Entry 8FF4 (electron microscopy, 3.60 A resolution); this record covers chains A and M of the 23 polymer chains in the assembly.

# Chain A
Molecule: Type I-B CRISPR-associated protein Cas5
From: Nostoc sp. 'Peltigera membranacea cyanobiont' 210A
UniProtKB: A0A235IG00 (A0A235IG00_9NOSO); residues 1-212 here = UniProt positions 1-212
Chain sequence (212 residues; each row starts with the number of its first residue):
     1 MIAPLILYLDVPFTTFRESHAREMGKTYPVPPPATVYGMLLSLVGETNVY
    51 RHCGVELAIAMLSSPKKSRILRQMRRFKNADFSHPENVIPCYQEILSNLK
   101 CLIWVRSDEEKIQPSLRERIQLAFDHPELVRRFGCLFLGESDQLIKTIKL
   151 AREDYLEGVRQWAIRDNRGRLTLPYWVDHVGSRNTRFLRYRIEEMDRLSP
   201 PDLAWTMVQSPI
What the authors report for this chain:
  - mutagenesis - R76A, K78A: decreased catalytic activity
  - mutagenesis - R76A, K78A: decreased binding to Target DNA strand

# Chain M
Molecule: 71-nt RNA strand
Sequence (71 nucleotides; each row starts with the number of its first residue):
     1 UUGCUCAAGAGAAGUCAUUUAAUAAGGCCACUGUUAAACGUAGGUGAGUC
    51 GUGGCUUUAUGCCGUUAGGCG
Not modelled in the structure: 64-71

# Interface between chain A and chain M
Pairs across the interface - 47 pairs, chain A then chain M:
  Arg-17(A) with G3(M), hydrogen bond to the sugar
  Ser-19(A) with G3(M), base contact
  Ala-34(A) with G3(M), phosphate contact
  Thr-35(A) with U2(M), base contact; G3(M), hydrogen bond to the phosphate
  Gly-38(A) with U1(M), sugar contact; U2(M), sugar contact
  Met-39(A) with U2(M), base contact
  Leu-41(A) with U1(M), base contact
  Ser-42(A) with U1(M), hydrogen bond to the base; U2(M), hydrogen bond to the base
  Gly-45(A) with U1(M), base contact
  Glu-46(A) with U1(M), base contact
  Leu-71(A) with G9(M), phosphate contact
  Arg-72(A) with A7(M), hydrogen bond to the base; G9(M), phosphate contact
  Gln-73(A) with A7(M), hydrogen bond to the sugar; A8(M), base contact; G9(M), hydrogen bond to the phosphate
  Met-74(A) with A7(M), base contact
  Arg-75(A) with C6(M), base contact; A7(M), hydrogen bond to the base; A8(M), salt bridge to the phosphate
  Pro-90(A) with G9(M), base contact
  Arg-132(A) with U1(M), base contact
  Phe-133(A) with U1(M), stacking on the base
  Gly-134(A) with U1(M), base contact
  Phe-137(A) with U2(M), stacking on the base; C4(M), sugar contact
  Leu-138(A) with U2(M), base contact
  Gly-139(A) with U2(M), hydrogen bond to the sugar; C4(M), sugar contact
  Glu-140(A) with U5(M), phosphate contact; A7(M), base contact
  Ser-141(A) with C4(M), phosphate contact; U5(M), hydrogen bond to the phosphate; C6(M), hydrogen bond to the phosphate
  Asp-142(A) with A7(M), phosphate contact
  Val-177(A) with G3(M), phosphate contact
  Asp-178(A) with G3(M), hydrogen bond to the base
  His-179(A) with U2(M), sugar contact; G3(M), salt bridge to the phosphate; C4(M), base contact
  Val-180(A) with G3(M), base contact
  Gly-181(A) with G3(M), hydrogen bond to the base
  Ser-182(A) with G3(M), base contact
  Thr-185(A) with G3(M), hydrogen bond to the base
Also at the interface, not in a pair above, chain A (38 interface residues in all): Glu-18, Arg-22, Thr-47, Phe-77, Cys-135, Leu-136
Also at the interface, not in a pair above, chain M (10 interface residues in all): A10

# In short
Chain A and chain M form an interface of 38 and 10 residues respectively; the contacts include 14 hydrogen
bonds, 2 salt bridges and 2 aromatic stacking contacts. Among the polar pairs are Ser-42(A)/U1(M),
Ser-42(A)/U2(M) and Arg-72(A)/A7(M). From the paper: R76A and K78A of chain A reduce catalytic activity; R76A
and K78A of chain A reduce binding to Target DNA strand.
Chain A is Type I-B CRISPR-associated protein Cas5 (Nostoc sp. 'Peltigera membranacea cyanobiont' 210A) and
chain M is a 71-nt RNA strand; the structure, Cryo-EM structure of Cascade-DNA-TniQ-TnsC complex (composite)
in type I-B CAST system, was determined by electron microscopy, deposited together with 8FCJ, 8FCU, 8FCV,
8FCW, 8FD2, 8FD3 and 8FF5.
